Entry 7M6E (electron microscopy, 3.30 A resolution); this record covers chains B and F of the 9 polymer chains in the assembly.

Chain B:
Name: Spike glycoprotein
Source organism: Severe acute respiratory syndrome coronavirus 2
Reference sequence: P0DTC2 (SPIKE_SARS2); residue numbers follow UniProt; this construct covers 1-1208
Chain sequence (1288 residues; numbered 1 to 1288; the number before each row is that of its first residue):
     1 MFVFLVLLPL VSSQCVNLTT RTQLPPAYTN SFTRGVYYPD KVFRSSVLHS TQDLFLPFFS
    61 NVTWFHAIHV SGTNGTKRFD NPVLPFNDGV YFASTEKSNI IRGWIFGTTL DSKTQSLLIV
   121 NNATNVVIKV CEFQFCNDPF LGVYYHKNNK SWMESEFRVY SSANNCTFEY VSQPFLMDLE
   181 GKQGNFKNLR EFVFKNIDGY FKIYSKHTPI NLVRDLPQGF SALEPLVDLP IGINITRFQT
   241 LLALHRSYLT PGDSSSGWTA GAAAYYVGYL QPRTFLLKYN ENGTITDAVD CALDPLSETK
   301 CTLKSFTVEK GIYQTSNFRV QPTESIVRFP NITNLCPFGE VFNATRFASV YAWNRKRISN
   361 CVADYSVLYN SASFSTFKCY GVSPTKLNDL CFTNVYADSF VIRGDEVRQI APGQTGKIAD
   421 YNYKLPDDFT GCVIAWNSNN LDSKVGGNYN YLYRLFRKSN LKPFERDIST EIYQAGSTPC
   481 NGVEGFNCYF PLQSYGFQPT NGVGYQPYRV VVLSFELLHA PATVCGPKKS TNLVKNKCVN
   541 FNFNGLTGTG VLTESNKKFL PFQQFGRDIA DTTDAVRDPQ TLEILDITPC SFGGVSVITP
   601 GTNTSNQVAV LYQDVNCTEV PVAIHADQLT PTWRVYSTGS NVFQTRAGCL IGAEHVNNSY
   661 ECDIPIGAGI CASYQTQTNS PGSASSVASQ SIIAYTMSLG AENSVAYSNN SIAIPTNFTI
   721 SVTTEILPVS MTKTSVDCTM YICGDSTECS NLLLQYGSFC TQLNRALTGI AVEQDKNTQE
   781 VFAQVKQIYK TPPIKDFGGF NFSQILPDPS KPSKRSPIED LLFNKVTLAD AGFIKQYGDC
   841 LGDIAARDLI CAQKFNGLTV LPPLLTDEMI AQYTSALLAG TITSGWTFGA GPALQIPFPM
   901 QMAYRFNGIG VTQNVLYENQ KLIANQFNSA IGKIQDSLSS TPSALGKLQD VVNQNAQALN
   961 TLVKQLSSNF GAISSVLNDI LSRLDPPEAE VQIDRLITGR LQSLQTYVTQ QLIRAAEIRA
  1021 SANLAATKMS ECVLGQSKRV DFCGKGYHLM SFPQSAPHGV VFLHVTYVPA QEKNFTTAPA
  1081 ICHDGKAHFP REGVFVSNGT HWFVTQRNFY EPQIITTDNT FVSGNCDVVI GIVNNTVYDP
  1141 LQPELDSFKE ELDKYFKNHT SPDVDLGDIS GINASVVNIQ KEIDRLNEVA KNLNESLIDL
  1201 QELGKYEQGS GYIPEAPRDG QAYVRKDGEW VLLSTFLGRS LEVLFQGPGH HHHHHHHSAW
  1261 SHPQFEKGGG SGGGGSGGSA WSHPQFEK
Not modelled in the structure: 1-14, 67-77, 144-151, 181-184, 244-257, 622-640, 676-689, 827-848, 1141-1288
Differences from the reference sequence: engineered mutation Gly682 (Arg in P0DTC2), Ser683 (Arg in P0DTC2), Ser685 (Arg in P0DTC2), Pro817 (Phe in P0DTC2), Pro892 (Ala in P0DTC2), Pro899 (Ala in P0DTC2), Pro942 (Ala in P0DTC2), Pro986 (Lys in P0DTC2), Pro987 (Val in P0DTC2); expression tag (1209-1288)
Disulfide bonds: Cys15-Cys136, Cys131-Cys166, Cys291-Cys301, Cys336-Cys361, Cys379-Cys432, Cys391-Cys525, Cys480-Cys488, Cys538-Cys590, Cys617-Cys649, Cys662-Cys671, Cys738-Cys760, Cys743-Cys749, Cys1032-Cys1043, Cys1082-Cys1126
Covalently attached groups: N-acetylglucosamine (NAG) linked to Asn61, Asn165, Asn234, Asn282, Asn331, Asn603, Asn616, Asn657, Asn709, Asn1074; glycan linked to Asn343
Swiss-Prot annotation at these positions:
  - region: Asn280 to Cys301 (Putative superantigen), Arg403 to Asp405 (Integrin-binding motif), Asn448 to Phe456 (Immunodominant HLA epitope recognized by the CD8+), Pro681, Ala684 (Putative superantigen), Ser816 to Tyr837 (Fusion peptide 1), Lys835 to Phe855 (Fusion peptide 2), Asp1163 to Glu1202 (Heptad repeat 2)
  - site: Arg815, Ser816 (Cleavage)
  - glycosylation: Asn17 (N-linked (GlcNAc...) (complex) asparagine), Asn61 (N-linked (GlcNAc...) (hybrid) asparagine), Asn74 (N-linked (GlcNAc...) (complex) asparagine), Asn122 (N-linked (GlcNAc...) (hybrid) asparagine), Asn149 (N-linked (GlcNAc...) (complex) asparagine), Asn165 (N-linked (GlcNAc...) (complex) asparagine), Asn234 (N-linked (GlcNAc...) (high mannose) asparagine), Asn282 (N-linked (GlcNAc...) (complex) asparagine), Thr323 (O-linked (GalNAc) threonine), Ser325 (O-linked (HexNAc...) serine), Asn331 (N-linked (GlcNAc...) (complex) asparagine), Asn343 (N-linked (GlcNAc...) (complex) asparagine), Asn603 (N-linked (GlcNAc...) (hybrid) asparagine), Asn616 (N-linked (GlcNAc...) (complex) asparagine), Asn657 (N-linked (GlcNAc...) (complex) asparagine), Thr676 (O-linked (GlcNAc...) threonine), Thr678 (O-linked (GlcNAc...) threonine), Asn709 (N-linked (GlcNAc...) (high mannose) asparagine), Asn717 (N-linked (GlcNAc...) (hybrid) asparagine), Asn801 (N-linked (GlcNAc...) (hybrid) asparagine) and 6 more in UniProt
  - natural variant: Leu5 (L5F: In strain: Iota/B.1.526), Ser13 (S13I: In strain: Epsilon/B.1.427/B.1.429), Leu18 (L18F: In strain: Beta/B.1.351, Gamma/P.1 and 1 more), Thr19 (T19I: In strain: Omicron/BQ.1.1, Omicron/XBB.1.5 and 1 more; T19R: In strain: Delta/B.1.617.2, Omicron/BA.2 and 4 more), Thr20 (T20N: In strain: Gamma/P.1), Leu24 to Ala27 (sequence variant, change not given here; In strain: Omicron/BA.2, Omicron/BA.2.12.1 and 6 more), Pro26 (P26S: In strain: Gamma/P.1), Gln52 (Q52H: In strain: Omicron/EG.5.1), Ala67 (A67V: In strain: Eta/B.1.525, Omicron/BA.1), His69 to Val70 (deletion: In strain: Alpha/B.1.1.7, Eta/B.1.525 and 5 more), Gly75 (G75V: In strain: Lambda/C.37), Thr76 (T76I: In strain: Lambda/C.37), 82 further natural variant entries in UniProt
  - mutagenesis: His69 to Val70 (Increased incorporation of cleaved spike into virions), Asn121 (N121Q: Partial loss of biliverdin affinity), Arg190 (R190K: Partial loss of biliverdin affinity), Asn234 (N234Q: Increased resistance to neutralizing antibodies), Asn331 (N331Q: Reduced viral infectivity), Asn343 (N343Q: Reduced viral infectivity), Leu452 (L452R: Increased resistance to neutralizing antibodies. Decreases HLA binding to NF9 epitope. Increased binding affinity to human ACE2), Tyr453 (Y453F: Decreased HLA binding to NF9 epitope. Increased binding affinity to human ACE2), Ala475 (A475V: Increased resistance to neutralizing antibodies), Val483 (V483A: Increased resistance to neutralizing antibodies), Glu484 (E484D: Increased replication in human TMEM106B overexpressing cells), Phe490 (F490L: Increased resistance to neutralizing antibodies and human covalescent sera neutralization), 12 further mutagenesis entries in UniProt
From the paper describing this entry:
  - post-translational modification sites: Asn165, Asn343

Chain F:
Name: BG10-19 Fab Heavy Chain
Source organism: Homo sapiens
Notes: antibody fragment or engineered binder
Chain sequence (231 residues; each row starts with the number of its first residue; a row labelled like 82A-82C holds insertion residues (82A, then the next letters in order)):
     1 EVQLVQSGAE VKKPGESLKI SCKGSGYSFT SYWIGWVRQM PGKGLEWMGV IY
   52A P
    53 GDSDTRYSPS FQGQVTISAD KSISTAYLQW
82A-82C SSL
    83 KASDTAMYYC ARTQWGYN
100A-100H YGSHFFYM
   101 DVWGKGTTVT VSSASTKGPS VFPLAPSSKS TSGGTAALGC LVKDYFPEPV TVSWNSGALT
   161 SGVHTFPAVL QSSGLYSLSS VVTVPSSSLG TQTYICNVNH KPSNTKVDKR VEPKSCDKT
Not modelled in the structure: 1, 113-219
Disulfide bonds: Cys22-Cys92

Chain B / chain F interface:
Pairs across the interface (39; chain B residue first):
  Phe338(B) - Tyr100A(F)
  Gly339(B) - Tyr100A(F)  hydrogen bond (backbone-side chain)
  Phe342(B) - Tyr99(F)
  Phe342(B) - Tyr100A(F)  hydrophobic
  Asn343(B) - Gly98(F)
  Asn343(B) - Tyr99(F)
  Asn343(B) - Asn100(F)  hydrogen bond (side chain-backbone)
  Asn343(B) - Phe100E(F)
  Ala344(B) - Gly98(F)
  Thr345(B) - Ser31(F)
  Thr345(B) - Trp33(F)
  Thr345(B) - Tyr52(F)  hydrogen bond
  Arg346(B) - Trp33(F)
  Arg346(B) - Tyr52(F)
  Arg346(B) - Asp54(F)  salt bridge
  Val367(B) - Tyr100A(F)  hydrophobic
  Leu368(B) - Tyr100A(F)  hydrophobic
  Ser371(B) - Tyr100A(F)
  Ser373(B) - Tyr100A(F)  hydrogen bond (side chain-backbone)
  Ser373(B) - Gly100B(F)  hydrogen bond (side chain-backbone)
  Ser373(B) - Ser100C(F)  hydrogen bond (side chain-backbone)
  Phe374(B) - Tyr100A(F)
  Phe374(B) - Gly100B(F)
  Trp436(B) - Tyr99(F)
  Asn437(B) - Tyr99(F)
  Ser438(B) - Tyr99(F)
  Asn440(B) - Tyr99(F)  hydrogen bond
  Asn440(B) - His100D(F)
  Leu441(B) - Arg58(F)
  Leu441(B) - Trp97(F)  hydrophobic
  Leu441(B) - Tyr99(F)  hydrophobic
  Leu441(B) - His100D(F)
  Lys444(B) - Thr57(F)  hydrogen bond (side chain-backbone)
  Lys444(B) - Arg58(F)
  Lys444(B) - Gln64(F)
  Asn448(B) - Asp56(F)
  Asn448(B) - Arg58(F)  hydrogen bond
  Asn450(B) - Asp56(F)
  Arg509(B) - Tyr99(F)
Also at the interface, not in a pair above, chain B (25 interface residues in all): Asn439, Asp442, Ser443, Val445
Interface features reported in the paper:
  - epitope / paratope residues, chain B: Phe338(B), Arg346(B)

Summary:
Chain B and chain F form an interface of 25 and 17 residues respectively; the contacts include 9 hydrogen
bonds and 1 salt bridge. Among the polar pairs are Arg346(B)-Asp54(F), Gly339(B)-Tyr100A(F) and
Asn343(B)-Asn100(F). From the paper: epitope/paratope residues Phe338(B) and Arg346(B); modification sites
Asn165(B) and Asn343(B).
Here chain B is Spike glycoprotein (Severe acute respiratory syndrome coronavirus 2) and chain F is BG10-19
Fab Heavy Chain (Homo sapiens). Entry 7M6E (Structure of the SARS-CoV-2 S 6P trimer in complex with the human
neutralizing antibody Fab fragment ...) was determined by electron microscopy together with 7M6H from the same
study.
